Entry 3F7Y (X-ray diffraction, 3.40 A resolution); this record covers chains B and C of the 3 polymer chains in the assembly.

== Chain B ==
Protein: antibody fab fragment light chain
From: Mus musculus
Notes: antibody fragment or engineered binder
Amino-acid sequence (212 residues; each row starts with the number of its first residue):
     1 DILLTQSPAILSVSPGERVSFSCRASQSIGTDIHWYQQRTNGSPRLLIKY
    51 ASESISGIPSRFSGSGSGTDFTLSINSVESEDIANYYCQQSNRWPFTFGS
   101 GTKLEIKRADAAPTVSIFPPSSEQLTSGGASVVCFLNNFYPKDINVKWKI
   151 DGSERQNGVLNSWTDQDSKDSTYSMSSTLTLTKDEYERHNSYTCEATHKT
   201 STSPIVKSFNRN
Cystine bridges: Cys23-Cys88, Cys134-Cys194

== Chain C ==
Protein: Voltage-gated potassium channel
From: Streptomyces lividans
UniProtKB: P0A334 (KCSA_STRLI); numbering as in UniProt (aligned over 21-124)
Amino-acid sequence (104 residues; row label = number of the first residue in the row):
    21 GSALQWRAAGAATVLLVIVLLAGSYLAVLAERGAPGAQLITYPRALWWSV
    71 ETATTVGYGDLYPVTLWGRCVAVVVMVAGITSFGLVTAALATWFVGQEQQ
   121 QQGQ
Unresolved in the structure: 21-26, 115-124
Sequence notes: engineered mutation Gln25 (His in P0A334), Cys90 (Leu in P0A334), Gln117 (Arg in P0A334), Gln120 (Glu in P0A334), Gln121 (Arg in P0A334), Gln122 (Arg in P0A334), Gln124 (His in P0A334)
Metal / ion sites: K+ site 1 near Thr75 (its only coordinating residue here); K+ site 2: Thr75, Val76; K+ site 3: Gly77, Tyr78
UniProt features mapped onto this chain:
  - motif: Thr75 to Asp80 (Selectivity filter)
  - mutagenesis: Glu71 (E71A: Prevents channel inactivation)

== How chain B and chain C interact ==
Contacting residue pairs - 17 pairs, chain B then chain C:
  Asp32(B) - Arg64(C)  salt bridge
  Ser91(B) - Ile60(C)
  Ser91(B) - Arg64(C)
  Asn92(B) - Gln58(C)
  Arg93(B) - Gly56(C)  hydrogen bond (side chain-backbone)
  Arg93(B) - Ala57(C)
  Arg93(B) - Gln58(C)
  Arg93(B) - Ile60(C)
  Trp94(B) - Arg52(C)
  Trp94(B) - Gly53(C)
  Trp94(B) - Ala54(C)
  Trp94(B) - Pro55(C)
  Trp94(B) - Gly56(C)  hydrogen bond (backbone-backbone)
  Trp94(B) - Ala57(C)  hydrogen bond (backbone-backbone)
  Trp94(B) - Ile60(C)
  Phe96(B) - Arg52(C)
  Phe96(B) - Ile60(C)  hydrophobic
Other interface residues (no listed pair), chain B (7 interface residues in all): Asp1

== Overview ==
7 residues of chain B and 9 residues of chain C are in contact; the contacts include 3 hydrogen bonds and 1
salt bridge. Polar contacts include Asp32(B)-Arg64(C), Arg93(B)-Gly56(C) and Trp94(B)-Gly56(C). From UniProt:
one mutagenesis site on chain C.
Here chain B is antibody fab fragment light chain (Mus musculus) and chain C is Voltage-gated potassium
channel (Streptomyces lividans). Entry 3F7Y (KcsA Potassium channel in the partially open state with 17 A
opening at T112) was determined by X-ray diffraction.
